6MSL - chains B and C of the 3 polymer chains in the assembly; structure by X-ray diffraction, 3.10 A resolution.

[Chain B]
Name: Integrin beta-3
From: Homo sapiens
UniProt: P05106 (ITB3_HUMAN), isoform P05106-2; residues 1-695 here correspond to UniProt positions 27-721 (UniProt number = residue number + 26)
Amino-acid sequence (695 residues; row label = number of the first residue in the row):
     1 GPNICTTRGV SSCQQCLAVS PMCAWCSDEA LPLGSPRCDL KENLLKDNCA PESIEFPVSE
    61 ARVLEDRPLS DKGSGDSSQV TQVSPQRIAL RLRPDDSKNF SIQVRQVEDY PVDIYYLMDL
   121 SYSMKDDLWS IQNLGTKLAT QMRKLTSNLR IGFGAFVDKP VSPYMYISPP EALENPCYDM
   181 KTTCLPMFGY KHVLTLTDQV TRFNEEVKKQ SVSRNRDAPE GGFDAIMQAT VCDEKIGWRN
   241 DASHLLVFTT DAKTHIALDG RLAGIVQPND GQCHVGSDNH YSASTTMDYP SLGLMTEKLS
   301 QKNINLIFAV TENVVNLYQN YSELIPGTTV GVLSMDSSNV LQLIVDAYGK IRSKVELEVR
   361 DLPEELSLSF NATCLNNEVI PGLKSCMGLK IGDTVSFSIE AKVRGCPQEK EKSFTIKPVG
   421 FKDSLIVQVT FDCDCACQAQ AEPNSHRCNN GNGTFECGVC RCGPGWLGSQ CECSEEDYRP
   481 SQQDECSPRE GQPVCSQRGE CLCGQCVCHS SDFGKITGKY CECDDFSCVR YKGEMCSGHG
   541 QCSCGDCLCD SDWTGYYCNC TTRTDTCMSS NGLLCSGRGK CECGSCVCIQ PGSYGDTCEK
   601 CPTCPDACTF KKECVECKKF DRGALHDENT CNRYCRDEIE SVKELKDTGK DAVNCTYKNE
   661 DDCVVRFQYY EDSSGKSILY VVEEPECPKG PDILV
Disordered / not traced: 691-695
Curated features (UniProtKB/Swiss-Prot):
  - region: C177 to C184 (Involved in CX3CL1-, NRG1-, FGF1- and IGF1-binding), Q267 to M287 (CX3CL1-binding)
  - binding site (Mg(2+)): S121, S123, E220
  - binding site (Ca(2+)): S123, D126, D127, D158, N215, D217, P219, E220, D251, M335
  - glycosylation (N-linked (GlcNAc...) asparagine): N99, N320, N371, N452, N559, N654
Cystine bridges: C5-C23, C13-C435, C16-C38, C26-C49, C177-C184, C232-C273, C374-C386, C406-C433, C437-C457, C448-C460, C462-C471, C473-C503, C486-C501, C495-C506, C508-C521, C523-C544, C528-C542, C536-C547, C549-C558, C560-C583, C567-C581, C575-C586, C588-C598, C601-C604, C608-C655, C614-C635, C617-C631, C663-C687
Covalent attachments: N-acetylglucosamine (NAG) linked to N99, N320, N371; glycan linked to N559
Bound ions: Mn2+ site 1: S121, S123, E220 (shared with D8(C) of chain C); Mn2+ site 2: S123, D126, D127, D251; Mn2+ site 3: D158, N215, D217, P219, E220
From the paper describing this entry:
  - mutagenesis - M180A/R214G (25+/-19%): decreased binding to Cystine Knot Protein 2.5D (chain C) (from molecular simulation)

[Chain C]
Name: Cystine Knot Protein 2.5D
Amino-acid sequence (32 residues; each row starts with the number of its first residue):
     2 CPQGRGDWAP TSCKQDSDCL AGCVCGPNGF CG
Cystine bridges: C2-C24, C14-C26, C20-C32
Bound ions: Mn2+: D8 (shared with S121(B), S123(B), E220(B) of chain B)
From the paper describing this entry:
  - Mn2+ coordination: D8
  - conformationally variable residues (loop rearrangement): R6 to W9
  - contacts within the chain: G5-W9 (hydrophobic contact)

[How chain B and chain C interact]
Residue-residue contacts (15; chain B residue first):
  S121(B) - D8(C)  hydrogen bond
  Y122(B) - D8(C)  hydrogen bond (backbone-side chain)
  Y122(B) - A10(C)
  S123(B) - D8(C)  hydrogen bond (backbone-side chain)
  S123(B) - W9(C)
  K125(B) - F31(C)
  D126(B) - P11(C)
  D126(B) - F31(C)
  R214(B) - D8(C)
  N215(B) - D8(C)  hydrogen bond (backbone-side chain)
  R216(B) - G7(C)
  R216(B) - D8(C)
  A218(B) - G7(C)
  E220(B) - D8(C)
  M335(B) - P28(C)  hydrophobic
Also at the interface, not in a pair above, chain B (13 interface residues in all): W129, S213
Also at the interface, not in a pair above, chain C (8 interface residues in all): N29
From the paper, about this interface:
  - interface residues, chain C: A10(C), P11(C), P28(C), N29(C), F31(C)

[In short]
13 residues of chain B and 8 residues of chain C are in contact; the contacts include 4 hydrogen bonds. Among
the polar pairs are S121(B)-D8(C), Y122(B)-D8(C) and S123(B)-D8(C). The paper reports that M180A/R214G of
chain B reduce binding to Cystine Knot Protein 2.5D (chain C); interface residues A10(C), P11(C) and P28(C)
among others.
Chain B is Integrin beta-3 (Homo sapiens) and chain C is Cystine Knot Protein 2.5D; the structure, Integrin
AlphaVBeta3 ectodomain bound to EETI-II 2.5D, was determined by X-ray diffraction (same publication as 6MSU).
